PDB entry 2B8K | X-ray diffraction, 4.15 A resolution (low resolution: residue-level contacts below are approximate; hydrogen-bond / salt-bridge calls are withheld) | chains A and E of the 12 polymer chains in the assembly

# Chain A
Molecule: DNA-directed RNA polymerase II largest subunit
From: Saccharomyces cerevisiae
Notes: EC 2.7.7.6
UniProtKB: P04050 (RPB1_YEAST); residue numbers follow UniProt; this construct covers 1-1733
Amino-acid sequence (1733 residues; row label = number of the first residue in the row):
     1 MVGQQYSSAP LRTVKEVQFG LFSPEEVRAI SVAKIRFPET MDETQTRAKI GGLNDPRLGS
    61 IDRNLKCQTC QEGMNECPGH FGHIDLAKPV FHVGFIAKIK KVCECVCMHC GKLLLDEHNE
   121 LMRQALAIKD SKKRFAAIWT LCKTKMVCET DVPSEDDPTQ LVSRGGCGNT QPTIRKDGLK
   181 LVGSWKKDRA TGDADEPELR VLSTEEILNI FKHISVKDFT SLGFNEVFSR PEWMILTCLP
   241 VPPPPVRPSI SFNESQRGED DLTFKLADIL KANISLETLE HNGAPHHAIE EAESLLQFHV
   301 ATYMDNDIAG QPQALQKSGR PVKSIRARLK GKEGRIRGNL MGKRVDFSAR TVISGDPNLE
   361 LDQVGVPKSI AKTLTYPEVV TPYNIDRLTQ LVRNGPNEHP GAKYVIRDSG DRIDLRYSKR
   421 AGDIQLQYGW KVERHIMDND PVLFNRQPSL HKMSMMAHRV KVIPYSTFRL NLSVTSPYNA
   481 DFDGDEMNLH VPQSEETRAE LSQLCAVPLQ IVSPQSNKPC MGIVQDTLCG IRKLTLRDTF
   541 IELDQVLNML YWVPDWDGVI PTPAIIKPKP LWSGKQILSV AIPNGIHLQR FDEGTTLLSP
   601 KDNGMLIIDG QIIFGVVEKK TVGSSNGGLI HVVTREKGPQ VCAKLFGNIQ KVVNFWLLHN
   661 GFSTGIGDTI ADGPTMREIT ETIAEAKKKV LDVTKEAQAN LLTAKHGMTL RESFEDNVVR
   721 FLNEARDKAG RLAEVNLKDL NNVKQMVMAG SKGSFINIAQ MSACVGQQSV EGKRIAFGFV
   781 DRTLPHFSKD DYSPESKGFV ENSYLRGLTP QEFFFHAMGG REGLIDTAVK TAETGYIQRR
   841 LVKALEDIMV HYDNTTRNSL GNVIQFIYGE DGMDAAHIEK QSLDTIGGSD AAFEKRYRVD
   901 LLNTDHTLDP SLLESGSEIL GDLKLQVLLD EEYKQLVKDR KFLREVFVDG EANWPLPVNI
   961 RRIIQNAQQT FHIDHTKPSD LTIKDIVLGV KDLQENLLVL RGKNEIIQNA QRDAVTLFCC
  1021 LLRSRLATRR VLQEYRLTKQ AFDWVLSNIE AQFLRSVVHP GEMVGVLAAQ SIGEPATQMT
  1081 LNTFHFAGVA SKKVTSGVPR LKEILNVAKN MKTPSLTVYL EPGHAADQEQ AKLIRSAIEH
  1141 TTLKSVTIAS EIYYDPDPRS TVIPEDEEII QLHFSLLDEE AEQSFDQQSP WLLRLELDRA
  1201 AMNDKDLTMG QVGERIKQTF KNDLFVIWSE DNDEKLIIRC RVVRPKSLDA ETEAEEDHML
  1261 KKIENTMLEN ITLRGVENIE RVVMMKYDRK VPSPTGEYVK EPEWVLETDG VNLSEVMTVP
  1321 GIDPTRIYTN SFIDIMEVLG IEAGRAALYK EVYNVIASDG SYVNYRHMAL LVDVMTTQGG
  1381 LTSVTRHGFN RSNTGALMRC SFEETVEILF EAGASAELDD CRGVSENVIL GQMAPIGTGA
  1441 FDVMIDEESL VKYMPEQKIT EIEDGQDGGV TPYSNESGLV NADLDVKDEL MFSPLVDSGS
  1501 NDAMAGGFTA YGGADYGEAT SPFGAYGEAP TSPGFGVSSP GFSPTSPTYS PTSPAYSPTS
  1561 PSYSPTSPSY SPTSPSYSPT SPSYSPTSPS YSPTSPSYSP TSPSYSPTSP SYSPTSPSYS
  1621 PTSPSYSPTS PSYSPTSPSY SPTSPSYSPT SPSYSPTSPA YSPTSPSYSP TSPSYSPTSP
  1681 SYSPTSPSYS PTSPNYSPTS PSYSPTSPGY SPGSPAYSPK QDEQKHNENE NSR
Disordered / not traced: 1, 187-194, 1082-1091, 1177-1186, 1244-1253, 1456-1733
Cystine bridges: Cys67-Cys77
Metal / ion sites: Zn2+ site 1: Cys67, His80; Zn2+ site 2: Cys148, Cys167

# Chain E
Molecule: DNA-directed RNA polymerases I, II, and III 27 kDa polypeptide
From: Saccharomyces cerevisiae
Notes: EC 2.7.7.6
UniProtKB: P20434 (RPB5_YEAST); residue numbers follow UniProt; this construct covers 1-215
Amino-acid sequence (215 residues; numbered 1 to 215; the number before each row is that of its first residue):
     1 MDQENERNIS RLWRAFRTVK EMVKDRGYFI TQEEVELPLE DFKAKYCDSM GRPQRKMMSF
    61 QANPTEESIS KFPDMGSLWV EFCDEPSVGV KTMKTFVIHI QEKNFQTGIF VYQNNITPSA
   121 MKLVPSIPPA TIETFNEAAL VVNITHHELV PKHIRLSSDE KRELLKRYRL KESQLPRIQR
   181 ADPVALYLGL KRGEVVKIIR KSETSGRYAS YRICM
Disordered / not traced: 1

# Interface between chain A and chain E
Residue-residue contacts (74; chain A residue first):
  Arg857(A) - Tyr168(E)
  Arg857(A) - Leu170(E)
  Leu860(A) - Gln174(E)
  Gly861(A) - Gln174(E)
  Asn862(A) - Ser173(E)
  Asn862(A) - Gln174(E)
  Val863(A) - Leu170(E)
  Val863(A) - Gln174(E)
  Val863(A) - Pro176(E)
  Gln865(A) - Tyr208(E)
  Phe866(A) - Tyr168(E)
  Phe866(A) - Tyr208(E)
  Phe866(A) - Ala209(E)
  Phe866(A) - Ser210(E)
  Phe866(A) - Tyr211(E)
  Ile867(A) - Tyr208(E)
  Gly869(A) - Thr204(E)
  Glu870(A) - Arg200(E)
  Glu870(A) - Ser202(E)
  Glu870(A) - Thr204(E)
  Glu870(A) - Ser205(E)
  Glu870(A) - Tyr208(E)
  Asp871(A) - Thr204(E)
  Phe942(A) - Gly206(E)
  Phe942(A) - Arg207(E)
  Glu945(A) - Lys201(E)
  Phe947(A) - Glu203(E)
  Trp954(A) - Glu203(E)
  Leu956(A) - Thr204(E)
  Asn1004(A) - Arg167(E)
  Ile1006(A) - Glu163(E)
  Ile1006(A) - Leu164(E)
  Ile1006(A) - Arg167(E)
  Ile1007(A) - Tyr168(E)
  Asp1013(A) - Arg207(E)
  Ala1014(A) - Ser205(E)
  Leu1017(A) - Ser202(E)
  Leu1017(A) - Glu203(E)
  Leu1017(A) - Thr204(E)
  Leu1017(A) - Ser205(E)
  Leu1017(A) - Gly206(E)
  Thr1318(A) - Arg11(E)
  Thr1318(A) - Arg14(E)
  Thr1318(A) - Ala138(E)
  Pro1324(A) - His147(E)
  Thr1325(A) - His146(E)
  Thr1325(A) - His147(E)
  Thr1325(A) - Glu148(E)
  Arg1326(A) - His147(E)
  Arg1326(A) - Glu148(E)
  Ile1327(A) - His147(E)
  Glu1337(A) - Pro183(E)
  Val1338(A) - Pro183(E)
  Leu1339(A) - His147(E)
  Leu1339(A) - Val150(E)
  Leu1339(A) - Val184(E)
  Gly1340(A) - Asp182(E)
  Ile1341(A) - Asp182(E)
  Ile1341(A) - Arg212(E)
  Glu1342(A) - Pro151(E)
  Glu1342(A) - His153(E)
  Glu1342(A) - Ile198(E)
  Glu1342(A) - Arg200(E)
  Glu1342(A) - Arg212(E)
  Ala1343(A) - Leu149(E)
  Ala1343(A) - Val150(E)
  Arg1345(A) - Arg200(E)
  Tyr1349(A) - Glu203(E)
  Tyr1365(A) - Glu203(E)
  Arg1366(A) - Thr204(E)
  Thr1376(A) - Arg212(E)
  Thr1377(A) - Arg177(E)
  Gln1378(A) - Arg177(E)
  Gly1379(A) - Gln179(E)
Also at the interface, not in a pair above, chain A (51 interface residues in all): Val946, Ala1010, Met1317, Tyr1328, Ile1335, Met1336, Ala1346, Ala1347, Asp1373
Also at the interface, not in a pair above, chain E (43 interface residues in all): Val141, Val142, Ile144, Glu160, Leu175, Ile178

# In short
Chain A and chain E form an interface of 51 and 43 residues respectively. Cys67(A) and His80(A) coordinate
Zn2+ site 1. The Zn2+ site 2 is built by Cys148(A) and Cys167(A).
Chain A is DNA-directed RNA polymerase II largest subunit and chain E is DNA-directed RNA polymerases I, II,
and III 27 kDa polypeptide, both from Saccharomyces cerevisiae; the structure, 12-subunit RNA Polymerase II,
was determined by X-ray diffraction.
